Entry 8A9Y (electron microscopy, 3.50 A resolution); this record covers chains A and I of the 6 polymer chains in the assembly.

[Chain A (and I)]
Molecule: SusC homolog
Source organism: Bacteroides thetaiotaomicron (strain ATCC 29148 / DSM 2079 / JCM 5827 / CCUG 10774 / NCTC 10582 / VPI-5482 / E50)
Notes: chain I of this document is another copy of the same molecule, construct and numbering; everything in this record applies to it too
UniProt: Q8A6W3 (Q8A6W3_BACTN); residues -24 to 1016 here correspond to UniProt positions 1-1041 (UniProt number = residue number + 25)
Chain sequence (1041 residues; each row starts with the number of its first residue; numbers below 1 keep their minus sign (Met-24 is residue -24)):
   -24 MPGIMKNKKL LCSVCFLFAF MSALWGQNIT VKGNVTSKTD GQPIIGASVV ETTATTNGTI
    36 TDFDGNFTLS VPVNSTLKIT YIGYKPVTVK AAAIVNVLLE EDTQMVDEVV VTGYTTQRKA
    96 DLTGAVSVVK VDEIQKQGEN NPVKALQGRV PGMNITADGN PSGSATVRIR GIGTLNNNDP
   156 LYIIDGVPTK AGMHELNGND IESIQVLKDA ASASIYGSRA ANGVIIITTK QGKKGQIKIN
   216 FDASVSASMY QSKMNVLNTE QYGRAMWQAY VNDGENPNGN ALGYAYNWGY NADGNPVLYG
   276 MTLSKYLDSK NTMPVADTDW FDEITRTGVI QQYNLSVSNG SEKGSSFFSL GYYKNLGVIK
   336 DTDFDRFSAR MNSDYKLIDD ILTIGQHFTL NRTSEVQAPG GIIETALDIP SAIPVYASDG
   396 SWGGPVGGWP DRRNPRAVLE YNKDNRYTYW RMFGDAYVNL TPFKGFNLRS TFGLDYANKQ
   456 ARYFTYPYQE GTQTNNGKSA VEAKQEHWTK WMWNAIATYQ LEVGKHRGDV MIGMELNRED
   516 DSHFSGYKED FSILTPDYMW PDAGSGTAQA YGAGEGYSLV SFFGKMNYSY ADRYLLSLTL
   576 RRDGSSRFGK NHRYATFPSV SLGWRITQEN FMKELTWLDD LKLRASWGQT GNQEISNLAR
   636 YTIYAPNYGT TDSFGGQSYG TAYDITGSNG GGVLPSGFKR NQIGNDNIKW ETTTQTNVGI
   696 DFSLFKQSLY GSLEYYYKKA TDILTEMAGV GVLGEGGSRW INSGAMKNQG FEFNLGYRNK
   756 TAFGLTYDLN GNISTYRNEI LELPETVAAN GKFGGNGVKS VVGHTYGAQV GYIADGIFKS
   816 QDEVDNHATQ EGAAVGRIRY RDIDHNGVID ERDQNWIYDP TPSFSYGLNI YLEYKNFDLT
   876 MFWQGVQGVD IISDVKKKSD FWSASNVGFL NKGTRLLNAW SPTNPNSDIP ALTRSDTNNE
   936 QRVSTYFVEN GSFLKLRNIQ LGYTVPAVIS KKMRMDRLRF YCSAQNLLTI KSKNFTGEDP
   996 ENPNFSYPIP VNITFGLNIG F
Unresolved in the structure: -24 to 83, 643-672
Ion coordination: Mg2+: Asp837, Asp839, Asn841, Val843, Asp848
What the authors report for this chain:
  - contacts within the chain: Tyr89-Tyr191 (pi stacking), Tyr89-Phe558 (pi stacking)

[Interface between chain A and chain I]
Pairs across the interface (86; chain A residue first):
  Ile212(A) with Lys318(I); Lys351(I); Leu352(I), hydrophobic
  Ile214(A) with Leu352(I), hydrophobic; Leu357(I), hydrophobic
  Val312(A) with Tyr350(I), hydrophobic; Ile359(I), hydrophobic
  Asn314(A) with Lys318(I), hydrogen bond; Gly319(I); Tyr350(I)
  Gly315(A) with Lys318(I)
  Lys318(A) with Ile212(I); Asn314(I), hydrogen bond; Gly315(I)
  Gly319(A) with Asn314(I)
  Ser321(A) with Tyr350(I)
  Phe322(A) with Tyr350(I)
  Phe323(A) with Tyr350(I), hydrophobic; Gln361(I)
  Met346(A) with Gln361(I); Phe363(I), hydrophobic
  Tyr350(A) with Ile212(I), hydrophobic; Val312(I), hydrophobic; Asn314(I); Ser321(I), hydrogen bond; Phe322(I); Phe323(I), hydrophobic
  Lys351(A) with Ile212(I)
  Leu352(A) with Ile212(I), hydrophobic; Ile214(I), hydrophobic
  Ile353(A) with Arg969(I)
  Ile359(A) with Ile214(I), hydrophobic; Val312(I), hydrophobic
  Gln361(A) with Phe323(I); Met346(I)
  Phe363(A) with Met346(I), hydrophobic; Phe363(I), hydrophobic; Leu365(I), hydrophobic
  Leu365(A) with Phe363(I), hydrophobic
  Trp425(A) with Tyr451(I)
  Met427(A) with Leu365(I), hydrophobic; Met427(I), hydrophobic
  Tyr451(A) with Trp425(I), hydrogen bond; Asn453(I), hydrogen bond
  Asn453(A) with Tyr451(I), hydrogen bond; Asn453(I); His482(I)
  Gln455(A) with His482(I)
  Ala478(A) with Phe519(I), hydrophobic
  Gln480(A) with Gln480(I); His482(I), hydrogen bond; Phe519(I)
  His482(A) with Asn453(I); Gln455(I); Gln480(I), hydrogen bond
  Phe519(A) with Gln455(I); Gln480(I)
  Lys523(A) with Ala545(I)
  Ser527(A) with Phe673(I)
  Tyr533(A) with Pro641(I)
  Trp535(A) with Ser517(I); Gly547(I); Ala548(I)
  Pro536(A) with Ala545(I); Tyr546(I); Gly547(I)
  Asp537(A) with Tyr546(I); Gly547(I), hydrogen bond (backbone-backbone); Ala548(I)
  Ala543(A) with Ala543(I); Gln544(I); Ala545(I)
  Gln544(A) with Ala543(I)
  Ala545(A) with Pro536(I); Ala543(I)
  Tyr546(A) with Pro536(I); Asp537(I)
  Gly547(A) with Trp535(I); Pro536(I); Asp537(I), hydrogen bond (backbone-side chain)
  Ala548(A) with Trp535(I); Asp537(I)
  Pro641(A) with Tyr533(I); Ala538(I)
  Phe673(A) with Ser527(I); Ile528(I), hydrophobic
Also at the interface, not in a pair above, chain A (56 interface residues in all): Gln211, Lys213, Leu310, Leu325, Leu357, Ala431, Leu449, Ser517, His518, Tyr522, Ile528, Ala538, Gly549, Arg969
Also at the interface, not in a pair above, chain I (58 interface residues in all): Gly210, Gln211, Lys213, Leu325, Ile353, Ala431, Leu449, Ala478, Lys479, His518, Gly521, Tyr522, Lys523, Gly549

[Overview]
Chain A and chain I form an interface of 56 and 58 residues respectively; the contacts include 10 hydrogen
bonds. Among the polar pairs are Asn314(A)-Lys318(I), Tyr350(A)-Ser321(I) and Tyr451(A)-Trp425(I). Asp837(A),
Asp839(A), Asn841(A), Val843(A) and Asp848(A) coordinate Mg2+. From the paper: contacts within the chain
involving Tyr89(A), Tyr191(A) and Phe558(A).
Both chains are SusC homolog (Bacteroides thetaiotaomicron (strain ATCC 29148 / DSM 2079 / JCM 5827 / CCUG
10774 / NCTC 10582 / VPI-5482 / E50)). Entry 8A9Y (Substrate-free levan utilisation machinery (utilisome)) was
determined by electron microscopy, deposited together with 8AA0, 8AA1, 8AA2 and 8AA3.
